PDB entry 5Z3O | electron microscopy, 3.62 A resolution | chains C and I of the 11 polymer chains in the assembly

== Chain C ==
Protein: Histone H2A
Organism: Xenopus laevis
UniProt: Q6AZJ8 (Q6AZJ8_XENLA); residues 1-129 here correspond to UniProt positions 2-130 (UniProt number = residue number + 1)
Amino-acid sequence (129 residues; row label = number of the first residue in the row):
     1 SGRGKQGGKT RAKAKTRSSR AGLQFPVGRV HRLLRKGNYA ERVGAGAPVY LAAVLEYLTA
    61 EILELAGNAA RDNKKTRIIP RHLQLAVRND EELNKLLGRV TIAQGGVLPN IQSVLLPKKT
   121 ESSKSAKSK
Unresolved in the structure: 1-11, 119-129

== Chain I ==
Molecule: 167-nt DNA strand
Sequence (167 nucleotides; numbered 1 to 167; the number before each row is that of its first residue):
     1 ATCGAGAATC CCGGTGCCGA GGCCGCTCAA TTGGTCGTAG ACAGCTCTAG CACCGCTTAA
    61 ACGCACGTAC GCGCTGTCCC CCGCGTTTTA ACCGCCAAGG GGATTACTCC CTAGTCTCCA
   121 GGCACGTGTC AGATATATAC ATCCTGAAGC TTGTCGAGAA GTACGAT
Unresolved in the structure: 1, 148-167

== Interface between chain C and chain I ==
Contacting residue pairs (13; chain C residue first):
  Arg29(C) with DG122(I), sugar contact; DC123(I), salt bridge to the phosphate
  Arg35(C) with DA113(I), salt bridge to the phosphate
  Arg42(C) with DT112(I), hydrogen bond to the sugar; DA113(I), phosphate contact
  Val43(C) with DT112(I), sugar contact; DA113(I), hydrogen bond to the phosphate
  Ala45(C) with DT112(I), hydrogen bond to the phosphate
  Lys75(C) with DG132(I), salt bridge to the phosphate
  Thr76(C) with DA131(I), hydrogen bond to the phosphate; DG132(I), phosphate contact
  Arg77(C) with DA131(I), phosphate contact; DG132(I), phosphate contact
Other interface residues (no listed pair), chain C (12 interface residues in all): Ala14, Thr16, His31, Gly44
Other interface residues (no listed pair), chain I (9 interface residues in all): DA120, DG121, DA133

== Overview ==
12 residues of chain C face 9 of chain I across their interface; the contacts include 4 hydrogen bonds and 3
salt bridges. Polar contacts include Arg42(C)-DT112(I), Val43(C)-DA113(I) and Ala45(C)-DT112(I).
Here chain C is Histone H2A (Xenopus laevis) and chain I is a 167-nt DNA strand. Entry 5Z3O (Structure of
Snf2-nucleosome complex in ADP state) was determined by electron microscopy, deposited together with 5Z3U,
5Z3V, 5Z3L, 6IY2 and 6IY3.
